Entry 7B5T (X-ray diffraction, 2.80 A resolution); this record covers chains D and C of the 4 polymer chains in the assembly.

Chain D (and C):
Name: GntR family transcriptional regulator
Organism: Streptococcus agalactiae
Notes: chain C of this document is another copy of the same molecule, construct and numbering; everything in this record applies to it too
Reference sequence: K0JNC6 (K0JNC6_STRAG); residue numbers follow UniProt; this construct covers 1-213
Chain sequence (215 residues; each row starts with the number of its first residue; numbers below 1 keep their minus sign (Gly-1 is residue -1)):
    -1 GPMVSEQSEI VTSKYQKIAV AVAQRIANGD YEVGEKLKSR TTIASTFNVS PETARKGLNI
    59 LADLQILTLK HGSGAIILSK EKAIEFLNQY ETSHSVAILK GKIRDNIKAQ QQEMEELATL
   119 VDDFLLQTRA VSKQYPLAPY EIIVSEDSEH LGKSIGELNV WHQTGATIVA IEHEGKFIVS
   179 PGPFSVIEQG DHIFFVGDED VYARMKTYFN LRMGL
Not modelled in the structure: -1 to 10, 211-213 (chain C: -1 to 0, 211-213)
Modified positions: Mse1, Mse211 (selenomethionine); Mse112, Mse203 (selenomethionine; parent Met)
Construct notes: expression tag (-1 to 0)
From the paper describing this entry:
  - mutagenesis - W159A: increased binding to target DNA

Interface between chain D and chain C:
Residue-residue contacts - 68 pairs, chain D then chain C:
  Val18(D) - Ser130(C)
  Gln22(D) - Val129(C)
  Gln22(D) - Ser130(C)
  Gln22(D) - Gln132(C)
  Gln22(D) - Tyr133(C)
  Gln22(D) - Ala136(C)
  Arg23(D) - Ala136(C)  hydrogen bond (side chain-backbone)
  Arg23(D) - Pro137(C)  hydrogen bond (side chain-backbone)
  Arg23(D) - Tyr138(C)
  Ala25(D) - Tyr133(C)
  Asn26(D) - Tyr133(C)
  Asn26(D) - Pro134(C)
  Asn26(D) - Tyr138(C)  hydrogen bond
  Asp28(D) - Tyr138(C)  hydrogen bond
  Asp28(D) - Glu197(C)
  Ile82(D) - Tyr133(C)
  Leu85(D) - Ser130(C)  hydrogen bond (backbone-side chain)
  Leu85(D) - Tyr133(C)  hydrophobic
  Asn86(D) - Lys131(C)  hydrogen bond (backbone-side chain)
  Tyr88(D) - Val129(C)  hydrophobic
  Tyr88(D) - Ser130(C)
  Glu89(D) - Arg127(C)
  Glu89(D) - Val129(C)  hydrogen bond (side chain-backbone)
  Glu89(D) - Ser130(C)
  Glu89(D) - Lys131(C)
  Thr90(D) - Lys131(C)
  Lys98(D) - Leu123(C)
  Lys98(D) - Thr126(C)
  Arg102(D) - Leu123(C)
  Ile105(D) - Mse112(C)
  Ile105(D) - Leu115(C)  hydrophobic
  Gln108(D) - Mse112(C)
  Gln109(D) - Mse112(C)
  Mse112(D) - Gln108(C)
  Mse112(D) - Mse112(C)
  Asp120(D) - Arg102(C)  salt bridge
  Leu123(D) - Lys98(C)  hydrogen bond (backbone-side chain)
  Leu123(D) - Arg102(C)
  Leu124(D) - Lys98(C)
  Thr126(D) - Lys98(C)
  Arg127(D) - Glu89(C)
  Ala128(D) - Glu89(C)
  Val129(D) - Tyr88(C)  hydrophobic
  Val129(D) - Glu89(C)  hydrogen bond (backbone-side chain)
  Ser130(D) - Gln22(C)  hydrogen bond (backbone-side chain)
  Ser130(D) - Leu85(C)  hydrogen bond (side chain-backbone)
  Ser130(D) - Tyr88(C)
  Ser130(D) - Glu89(C)  hydrogen bond (backbone-side chain)
  Lys131(D) - Ile82(C)
  Lys131(D) - Leu85(C)
  Lys131(D) - Asn86(C)  hydrogen bond
  Lys131(D) - Glu89(C)  hydrogen bond (backbone-side chain)
  Gln132(D) - Gln22(C)
  Tyr133(D) - Gln22(C)
  Tyr133(D) - Ala25(C)
  Tyr133(D) - Asn26(C)
  Tyr133(D) - Ile82(C)
  Tyr133(D) - Leu85(C)  hydrophobic
  Pro134(D) - Asn26(C)
  Ala136(D) - Gln22(C)
  Ala136(D) - Arg23(C)  hydrogen bond (backbone-side chain)
  Pro137(D) - Arg23(C)  hydrogen bond (backbone-side chain)
  Tyr138(D) - Arg23(C)
  Tyr138(D) - Asn26(C)  hydrogen bond
  Tyr138(D) - Asp28(C)  hydrogen bond
  Glu197(D) - Asn26(C)
  Glu197(D) - Gly27(C)
  Glu197(D) - Asp28(C)
Also at the interface, not in a pair above, chain D (41 interface residues in all): Gly27, Glu30, His92, Val94, Ile101, Leu115, Val119
Also at the interface, not in a pair above, chain C (38 interface residues in all): Val18, His92, Val94, Ile101, Ile105, Ala116, Val119, Asp120, Ala128

In short:
The interface between chain D and chain C involves 41 residues on one side and 38 on the other; the contacts
include 18 hydrogen bonds and 1 salt bridge. Among the polar pairs are Asp120(D)-Arg102(C), Arg23(D)-Ala136(C)
and Arg23(D)-Pro137(C). From the paper: W159A of chain D increases binding to target DNA.
Chain D and chain C are both GntR family transcriptional regulator (Streptococcus agalactiae); the structure,
S. agalactiae BusR transcription factor, was determined by X-ray diffraction (same publication as 7B5U, 7B5W,
7B5Y and 7OZ3).
